PDB entry 2VX7 | X-ray diffraction, 1.80 A resolution | chain A

== Chain A ==
Molecule: Cellvibrio japonicus mannanase CJMAN26C
From: Cellvibrio japonicus
Notes: EC 3.2.1.-
Chain sequence (396 residues; numbered 24 to 419; the number before each row is that of its first residue):
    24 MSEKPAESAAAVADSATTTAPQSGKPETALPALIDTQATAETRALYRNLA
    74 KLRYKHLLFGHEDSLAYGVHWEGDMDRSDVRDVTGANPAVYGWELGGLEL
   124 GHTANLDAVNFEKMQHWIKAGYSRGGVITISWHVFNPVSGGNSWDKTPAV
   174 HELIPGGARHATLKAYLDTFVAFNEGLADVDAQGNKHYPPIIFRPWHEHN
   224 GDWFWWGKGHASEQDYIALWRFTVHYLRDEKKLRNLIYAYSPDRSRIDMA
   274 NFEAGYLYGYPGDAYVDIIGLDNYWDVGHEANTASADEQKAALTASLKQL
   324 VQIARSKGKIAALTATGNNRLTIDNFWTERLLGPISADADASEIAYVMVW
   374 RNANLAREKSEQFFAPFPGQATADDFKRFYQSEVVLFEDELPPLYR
Disordered / not traced: 24-52
Bound ions: Na+: Tyr403, Ser405, Val408

== Summary ==
The Na+ site is built by Tyr403, Ser405 and Val408.
Chain A is Cellvibrio japonicus mannanase CJMAN26C (Cellvibrio japonicus); the structure, Cellvibrio japonicus
mannanase CJMAN26C mannobiose-bound form, was determined by X-ray diffraction together with 2VX4, 2VX5 and
2VX6 from the same study.
